PDB entry 8P82 | electron microscopy, 3.36 A resolution | chains A and B

[Chain A (and B)]
Protein: E3 ubiquitin-protein ligase UBR5
Source organism: Homo sapiens
Notes: EC 2.3.2.26; chain B of this document is another copy of the same molecule, construct and numbering; everything in this record applies to it too
Reference sequence: O95071 (UBR5_HUMAN); residue numbers follow UniProt; this construct covers 1-2799
Sequence (2831 residues; numbered -31 to 2799; the number before each row is that of its first residue; numbers below 1 keep their minus sign (Met-31 is residue -31)):
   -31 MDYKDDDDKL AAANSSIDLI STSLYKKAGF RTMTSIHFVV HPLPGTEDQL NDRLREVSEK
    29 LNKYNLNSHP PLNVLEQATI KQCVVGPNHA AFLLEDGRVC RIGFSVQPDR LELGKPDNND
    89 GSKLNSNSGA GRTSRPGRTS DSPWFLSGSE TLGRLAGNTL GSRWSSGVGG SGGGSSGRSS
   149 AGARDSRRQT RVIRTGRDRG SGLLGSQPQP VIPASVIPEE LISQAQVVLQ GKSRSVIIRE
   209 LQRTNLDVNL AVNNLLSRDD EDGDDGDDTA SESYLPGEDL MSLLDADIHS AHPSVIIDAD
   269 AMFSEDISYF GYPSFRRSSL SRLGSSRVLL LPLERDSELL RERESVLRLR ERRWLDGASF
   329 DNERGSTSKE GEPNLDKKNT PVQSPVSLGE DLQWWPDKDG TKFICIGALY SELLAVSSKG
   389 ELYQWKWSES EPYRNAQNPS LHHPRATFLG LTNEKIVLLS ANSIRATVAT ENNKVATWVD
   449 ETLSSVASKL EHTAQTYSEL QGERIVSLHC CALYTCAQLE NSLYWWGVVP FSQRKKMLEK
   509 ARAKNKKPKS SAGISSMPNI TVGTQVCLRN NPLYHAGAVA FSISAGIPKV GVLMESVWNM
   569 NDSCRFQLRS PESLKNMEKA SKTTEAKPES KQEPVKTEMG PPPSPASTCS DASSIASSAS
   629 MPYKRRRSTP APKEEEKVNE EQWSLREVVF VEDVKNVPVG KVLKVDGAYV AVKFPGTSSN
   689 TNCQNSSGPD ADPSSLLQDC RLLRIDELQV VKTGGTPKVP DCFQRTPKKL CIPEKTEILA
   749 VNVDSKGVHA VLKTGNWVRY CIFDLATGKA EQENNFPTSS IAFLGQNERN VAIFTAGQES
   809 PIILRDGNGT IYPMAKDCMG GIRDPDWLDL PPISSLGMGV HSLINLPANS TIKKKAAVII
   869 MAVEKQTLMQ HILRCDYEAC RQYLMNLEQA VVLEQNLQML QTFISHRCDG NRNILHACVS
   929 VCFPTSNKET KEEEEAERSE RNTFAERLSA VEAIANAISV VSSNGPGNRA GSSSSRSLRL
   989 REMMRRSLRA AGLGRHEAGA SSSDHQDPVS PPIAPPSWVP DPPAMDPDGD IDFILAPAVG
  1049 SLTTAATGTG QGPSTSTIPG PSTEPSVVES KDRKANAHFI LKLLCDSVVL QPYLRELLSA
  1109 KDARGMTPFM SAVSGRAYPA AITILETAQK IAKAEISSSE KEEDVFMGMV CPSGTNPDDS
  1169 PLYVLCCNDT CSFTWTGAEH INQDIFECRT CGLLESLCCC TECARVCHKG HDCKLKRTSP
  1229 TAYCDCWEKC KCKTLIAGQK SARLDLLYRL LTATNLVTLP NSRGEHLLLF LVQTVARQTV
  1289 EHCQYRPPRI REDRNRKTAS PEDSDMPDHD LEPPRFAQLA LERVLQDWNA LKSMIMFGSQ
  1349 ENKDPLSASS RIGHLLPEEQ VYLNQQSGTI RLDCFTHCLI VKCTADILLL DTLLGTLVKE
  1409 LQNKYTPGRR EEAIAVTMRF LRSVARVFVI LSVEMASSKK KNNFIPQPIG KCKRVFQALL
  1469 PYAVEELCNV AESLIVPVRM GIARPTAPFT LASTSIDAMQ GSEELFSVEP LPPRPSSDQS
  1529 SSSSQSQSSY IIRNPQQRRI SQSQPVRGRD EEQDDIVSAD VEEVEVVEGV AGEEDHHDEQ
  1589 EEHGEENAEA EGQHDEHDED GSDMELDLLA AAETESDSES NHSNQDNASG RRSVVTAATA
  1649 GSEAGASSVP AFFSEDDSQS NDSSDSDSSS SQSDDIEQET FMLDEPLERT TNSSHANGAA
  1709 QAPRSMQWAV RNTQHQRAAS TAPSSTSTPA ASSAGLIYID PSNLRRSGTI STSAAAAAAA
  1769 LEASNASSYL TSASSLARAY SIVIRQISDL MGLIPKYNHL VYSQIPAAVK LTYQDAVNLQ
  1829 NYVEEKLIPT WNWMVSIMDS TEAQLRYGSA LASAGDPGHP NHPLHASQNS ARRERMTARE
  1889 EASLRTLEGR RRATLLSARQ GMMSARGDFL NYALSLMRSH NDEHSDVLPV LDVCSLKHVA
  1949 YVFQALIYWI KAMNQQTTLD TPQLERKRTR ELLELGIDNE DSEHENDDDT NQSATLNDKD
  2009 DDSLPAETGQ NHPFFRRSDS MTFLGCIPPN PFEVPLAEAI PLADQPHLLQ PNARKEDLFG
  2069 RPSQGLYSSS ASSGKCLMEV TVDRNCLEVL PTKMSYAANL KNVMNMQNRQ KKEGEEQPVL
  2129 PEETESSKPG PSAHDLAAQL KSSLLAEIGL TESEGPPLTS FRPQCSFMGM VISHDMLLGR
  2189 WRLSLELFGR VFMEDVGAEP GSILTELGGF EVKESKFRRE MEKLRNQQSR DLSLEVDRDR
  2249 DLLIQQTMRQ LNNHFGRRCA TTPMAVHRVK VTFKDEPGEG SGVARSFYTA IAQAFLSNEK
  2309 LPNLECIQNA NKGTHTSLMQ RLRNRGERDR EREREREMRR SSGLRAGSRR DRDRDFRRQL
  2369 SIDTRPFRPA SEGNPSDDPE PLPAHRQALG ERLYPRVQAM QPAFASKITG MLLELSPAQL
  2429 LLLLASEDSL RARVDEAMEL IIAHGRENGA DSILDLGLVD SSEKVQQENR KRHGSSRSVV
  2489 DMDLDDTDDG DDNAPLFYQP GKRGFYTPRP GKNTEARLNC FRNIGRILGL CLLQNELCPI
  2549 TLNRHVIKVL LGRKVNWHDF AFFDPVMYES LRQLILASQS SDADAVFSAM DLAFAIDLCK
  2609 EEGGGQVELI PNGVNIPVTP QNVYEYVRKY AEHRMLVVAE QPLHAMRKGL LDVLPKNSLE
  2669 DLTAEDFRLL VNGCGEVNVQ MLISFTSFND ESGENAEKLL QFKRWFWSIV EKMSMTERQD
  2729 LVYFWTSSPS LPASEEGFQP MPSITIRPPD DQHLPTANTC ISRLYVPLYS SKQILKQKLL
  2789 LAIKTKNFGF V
Not modelled in the structure: -31 to 0, 81-351, 499-729, 942-1074, 1297-1312, 1526-1706, 1723-1772, 1875-1907, 1968-2014, 2071-2092, 2121-2159, 2319-2498
Differences from the reference sequence: initiating methionine (-31); expression tag (-30 to 0)
Curated features (UniProtKB/Swiss-Prot):
  - zinc finger: Asp1177 to Ala1245 (UBR-type)
  - active site: Cys2768 (Glycyl thioester intermediate)
  - binding site (Zn(2+)): Cys1179, Cys1196, Cys1199, Cys1208, Cys1211, Cys1215, His1216, His1219, Cys1232, Cys1234, Cys1240
  - modified residue: Thr2 (N-acetylthreonine), Ser110 (Phosphoserine), Ser327 (Phosphoserine), Ser352 (Phosphoserine), Ser578 (Phosphoserine), Ser612 (Phosphoserine), Thr637 (Phosphothreonine), Ser808 (Phosphoserine), Ser928 (Phosphoserine), Ser1018 (Phosphoserine), Thr1115 (Phosphothreonine), Thr1135 (Phosphothreonine), Ser1227 (Phosphoserine), Ser1308 (Phosphoserine), Ser1355 (Phosphoserine), Ser1375 (Phosphoserine), Ser1481 (Phosphoserine), Ser1549 (Phosphoserine), Thr1736 (Phosphothreonine), Ser1741 (Phosphoserine) and 14 more in UniProt
  - mutagenesis: Val196 (V196K: Abolished binding to ubiquitin, leading to strongly reduced E3 ubiquitin-protein ligase activity), Leu214 (L214N: Does not affect binding to ubiquitin), Leu218 (L218K: Does not affect binding to ubiquitin), Leu224 (L224K: Abolished binding to ubiquitin), Arg1914 (R1914D: Impaired tetramerization), Arg1926 (R1926D: Impaired tetramerization), Glu1931 (E1931R: Impaired tetramerization), Tyr2576 (Y2576A: Reduced but not abolished E3 ubiquitin-protein ligase activity), Phe2732 (F2732A: Strongly reduced E3 ubiquitin-protein ligase activity), Cys2768 (C2768A/S: Loss of E3 ubiquitin-protein ligase activity), Ala2790 (A2790W: Strongly reduced E3 ubiquitin-protein ligase activity)
Bound ions: Zn2+ site 1: Cys1179, Cys1208, Cys1211, Cys1232; Zn2+ site 2: Cys1196, Cys1199, His1216, His1219; Zn2+ site 3: Cys1211, Cys1215, Cys1234, Cys1240

[Interface between chain A and chain B]
Pairs across the interface (166):
  Ala1356(A) with Asp1934(B)
  Ser1357(A) with Asp1934(B), hydrogen bond
  Ile1360(A) with Ala1862(B), hydrophobic
  Leu1363(A) with Ser1861(B); Ala1862(B), hydrophobic
  Glu1366(A) with Leu2098(B)
  Glu1367(A) with Ala1858(B); Ser1861(B), hydrogen bond; Arg2069(B), salt bridge
  Tyr1370(A) with Arg1854(B); Tyr1855(B); Leu2098(B); Pro2099(B)
  Leu1371(A) with Tyr1855(B); Ala1858(B); Ala1862(B), hydrophobic
  Gln1373(A) with Asp1930(B); Thr2100(B), hydrogen bond (side chain-backbone)
  Gln1374(A) with Tyr1855(B); Asp1930(B), hydrogen bond; Glu1931(B); His1932(B), hydrogen bond (side chain-backbone); Ser1933(B); Met2102(B)
  Ser1375(A) with Asp1930(B), hydrogen bond (backbone-backbone); Glu1931(B); His1932(B), hydrogen bond (backbone-backbone); Ser1933(B), hydrogen bond (backbone-backbone)
  Gly1376(A) with Ser1933(B), hydrogen bond (backbone-side chain)
  Thr1377(A) with Arg1926(B); Glu1931(B)
  Ile1378(A) with Val1935(B), hydrophobic
  Asp1381(A) with Arg1926(B), salt bridge
  Arg1430(A) with Glu1931(B), salt bridge
  Arg1434(A) with Leu1922(B); Glu1931(B), salt bridge
  Ile1438(A) with Leu1918(B), hydrophobic
  Glu1442(A) with Arg1914(B), salt bridge; Leu1918(B)
  Val1478(A) with Met1925(B), hydrophobic
  Ser1481(A) with Met1925(B); His1928(B)
  Pro1485(A) with Leu1924(B), hydrophobic
  Arg1487(A) with Met1488(B)
  Met1488(A) with Arg1487(B); Trp1841(B); Leu2108(B), hydrophobic
  Gly1489(A) with Gly1489(B)
  Ile1490(A) with Ile1845(B), hydrophobic; Ser1943(B)
  Ala1491(A) with Tyr1920(B)
  Arg1492(A) with Arg1719(B); Asp1916(B), salt bridge; Tyr1920(B), hydrogen bond (backbone-side chain); Val1938(B)
  Pro1493(A) with Arg1719(B), hydrogen bond (backbone-side chain)
  Pro1496(A) with Ala1913(B)
  Phe1497(A) with Met1910(B); Arg1914(B)
  Thr1498(A) with Met1910(B); Arg1914(B)
  Ala1500(A) with Arg1914(B)
  Asp1505(A) with Arg1914(B), hydrogen bond (backbone-side chain)
  Ala1506(A) with Arg1914(B)
  Leu1513(A) with Leu1918(B), hydrophobic; Leu1922(B), hydrophobic
  Pro1518(A) with Asp1934(B)
  Leu1519(A) with His1867(B); Asn1869(B); His1870(B); Asp1934(B), hydrogen bond (backbone-backbone)
  Pro1520(A) with Gly1863(B); Asp1864(B), hydrogen bond (backbone-backbone); His1867(B)
  Pro1521(A) with Ala1862(B); Asp1864(B)
  Arg1522(A) with Ala1860(B); Ser1861(B), hydrogen bond (side chain-backbone); Ala1862(B), hydrogen bond (backbone-backbone); Gly1863(B), hydrogen bond (side chain-backbone); Asp1864(B); Pro1865(B)
  Pro1523(A) with Asp1864(B)
  Arg1719(A) with Arg1492(B); Pro1493(B), hydrogen bond (side chain-backbone); Ser1775(B)
  Ser1783(A) with Phe1917(B)
  Leu1784(A) with Phe1917(B), hydrophobic
  Trp1841(A) with Met1488(B)
  Ile1845(A) with Ile1490(B), hydrophobic
  Arg1854(A) with Tyr1370(B)
  Tyr1855(A) with Leu1371(B); Gln1374(B)
  Ala1858(A) with Glu1367(B)
  Ala1860(A) with Arg1522(B)
  Ser1861(A) with Leu1363(B); Glu1367(B), hydrogen bond; Arg1522(B), hydrogen bond (backbone-side chain)
  Ala1862(A) with Ile1360(B), hydrophobic; Leu1363(B), hydrophobic; Leu1371(B), hydrophobic; Pro1521(B); Arg1522(B), hydrogen bond (backbone-backbone)
  Gly1863(A) with Pro1520(B); Arg1522(B), hydrogen bond (backbone-side chain)
  Asp1864(A) with Pro1520(B), hydrogen bond (backbone-backbone); Pro1521(B); Arg1522(B); Pro1523(B)
  Pro1865(A) with Arg1522(B)
  His1867(A) with Leu1519(B); Pro1520(B)
  Asn1869(A) with Leu1519(B)
  His1870(A) with Leu1519(B)
  Met1910(A) with Phe1497(B); Thr1498(B)
  Ala1913(A) with Ala1495(B), hydrophobic; Pro1496(B)
  Arg1914(A) with Glu1442(B), salt bridge; Phe1497(B); Thr1498(B); Ala1500(B); Asp1505(B), hydrogen bond (side chain-backbone); Ala1506(B)
  Asp1916(A) with Arg1492(B), salt bridge
  Phe1917(A) with Phe1497(B), hydrophobic; Ser1783(B)
  Leu1918(A) with Ile1438(B), hydrophobic; Glu1442(B); Leu1513(B), hydrophobic
  Tyr1920(A) with Ala1491(B); Arg1492(B), hydrogen bond (side chain-backbone)
  Leu1922(A) with Arg1434(B); Leu1513(B), hydrophobic
  Leu1924(A) with Pro1485(B), hydrophobic
  Arg1926(A) with Thr1377(B); Asp1381(B), salt bridge
  His1928(A) with Ser1481(B)
  Asp1930(A) with Gln1373(B); Gln1374(B), hydrogen bond; Ser1375(B), hydrogen bond (backbone-backbone)
  Glu1931(A) with Gln1374(B); Ser1375(B); Thr1377(B); Arg1430(B), salt bridge; Arg1434(B), salt bridge
  His1932(A) with Gln1374(B), hydrogen bond (backbone-side chain); Ser1375(B), hydrogen bond (backbone-backbone)
  Ser1933(A) with Gln1374(B); Ser1375(B), hydrogen bond (backbone-backbone); Gly1376(B), hydrogen bond (side chain-backbone)
  Asp1934(A) with Ala1356(B); Ser1357(B), hydrogen bond; Pro1518(B); Leu1519(B), hydrogen bond (backbone-backbone)
  Val1935(A) with Ile1378(B), hydrophobic
  Val1938(A) with Arg1492(B)
  Ser1943(A) with Ile1490(B)
  Arg2069(A) with Glu1367(B), salt bridge
  Leu2098(A) with Glu1366(B); Tyr1370(B)
  Pro2099(A) with Tyr1370(B)
  Thr2100(A) with Gln1373(B), hydrogen bond (backbone-side chain)
  Met2102(A) with Gln1374(B)
  Tyr2104(A) with Ile1490(B)
  Leu2108(A) with Met1488(B), hydrophobic
Other interface residues (no listed pair), chain A (109 interface residues in all): Leu1364, Arg1427, Val1437, Asn1477, Glu1480, Leu1482, Val1484, Thr1494, Ala1495, Gly1509, Ser1775, Tyr1777, Leu1778, Ser1780, Ser1857, Leu1859, Pro1871, Met1925, Asn1929, Leu1939, Asp1940, Leu1944, His1946, Lys2101
Other interface residues (no listed pair), chain B (108 interface residues in all): Leu1364, Arg1427, Val1437, Asn1477, Val1478, Leu1482, Val1484, Thr1494, Gly1509, Tyr1777, Leu1778, Ser1780, Leu1784, Ala1851, Ser1857, Leu1859, Asn1929, Leu1939, Asp1940, Leu1944, His1946, Lys2101, Tyr2104

[Overview]
Chain A and chain B form an interface of 109 and 108 residues respectively; the contacts include 34 hydrogen
bonds and 12 salt bridges. Polar contacts include Glu1367(A)-Arg2069(B), Asp1381(A)-Arg1926(B) and
Arg1430(A)-Glu1931(B).
Chain A and chain B are both E3 ubiquitin-protein ligase UBR5 (Homo sapiens); the structure, Cryo-EM structure
of dimeric UBR5, was determined by electron microscopy together with 8P83 from the same study.
